Entry 6AD0 (electron microscopy, 3.90 A resolution); this record covers chains B and D of the 6 polymer chains in the assembly.

[Chain B]
Name: VP2
From: Coxsackievirus A10
UniProtKB: A0A1V0FT21 (A0A1V0FT21_9ENTO); residues 1-255 here correspond to UniProt positions 70-324 (UniProt number = residue number + 69)
Sequence (255 residues; numbered 1 to 255; the number before each row is that of its first residue):
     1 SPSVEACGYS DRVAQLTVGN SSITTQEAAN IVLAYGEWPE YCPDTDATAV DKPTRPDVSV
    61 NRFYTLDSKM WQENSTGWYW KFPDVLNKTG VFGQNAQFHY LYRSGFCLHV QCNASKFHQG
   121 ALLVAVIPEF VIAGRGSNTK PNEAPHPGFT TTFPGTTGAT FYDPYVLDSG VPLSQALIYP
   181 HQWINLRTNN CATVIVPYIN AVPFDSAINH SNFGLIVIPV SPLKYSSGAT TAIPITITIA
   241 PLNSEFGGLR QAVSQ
Disordered / not traced: 1-9, 141-142, 255

[Chain D]
Name: VP4
From: Coxsackievirus A10
UniProtKB: Q75Q92 (Q75Q92_9ENTO); residue numbers follow UniProt; this construct covers 1-69
Sequence (69 residues; numbered 1 to 69; the number before each row is that of its first residue):
     1 MGAQVSTQKS GSHETGNVAT GGSTINFTNI NYYKDSYAAS ATRQDFTQDP KKFTQPVLDS
    61 IRELSAPLN
Disordered / not traced: 1-28

[Interface between chain B and chain D]
Contacting residue pairs - 14 pairs, chain B then chain D:
  Asp11(B) - Asp59(D)
  Asp11(B) - Asn69(D)
  Ala29(B) - Leu68(D)
  Asn30(B) - Val57(D)
  Asn30(B) - Asp59(D)
  Ile31(B) - Val57(D)
  Ile31(B) - Leu58(D)  hydrogen bond (backbone-backbone)
  Val32(B) - Pro56(D)
  Leu33(B) - Pro56(D)  hydrogen bond (backbone-backbone)
  Leu33(B) - Leu58(D)  hydrophobic
  Tyr35(B) - Lys52(D)
  Tyr35(B) - Phe53(D)  hydrophobic
  Trp38(B) - Leu58(D)  hydrophobic
  Thr188(B) - Leu68(D)
Other interface residues (no listed pair), chain B (10 interface residues in all): Glu37
Other interface residues (no listed pair), chain D (9 interface residues in all): Pro67

[Overview]
10 residues of chain B face 9 of chain D across their interface; the contacts include 2 hydrogen bonds.
Backbone hydrogen bonds pair Ile31(B)-Leu58(D) and Leu33(B)-Pro56(D).
Here chain B is VP2 and chain D is VP4, both from Coxsackievirus A10. Entry 6AD0 (The structure of CVA10
mature virion in complex with Fab 2G8) was determined by electron microscopy together with 6ACU, 6ACW, 6ACY,
6ACZ and 6AD1 from the same study.
